Entry 6UT7 (electron microscopy, 4.26 A resolution (low resolution: residue-level contacts below are approximate; hydrogen-bond / salt-bridge calls are withheld)); this record covers chains D and G of the 14 polymer chains in the assembly.

== Chain D ==
Name: GTPase subunit of restriction endonuclease
Organism: Thermococcus gammatolerans
UniProtKB: C5A3Z3 (C5A3Z3_THEGJ); residue numbers follow UniProt; this construct covers 186-613
Sequence (428 residues; each row starts with the number of its first residue):
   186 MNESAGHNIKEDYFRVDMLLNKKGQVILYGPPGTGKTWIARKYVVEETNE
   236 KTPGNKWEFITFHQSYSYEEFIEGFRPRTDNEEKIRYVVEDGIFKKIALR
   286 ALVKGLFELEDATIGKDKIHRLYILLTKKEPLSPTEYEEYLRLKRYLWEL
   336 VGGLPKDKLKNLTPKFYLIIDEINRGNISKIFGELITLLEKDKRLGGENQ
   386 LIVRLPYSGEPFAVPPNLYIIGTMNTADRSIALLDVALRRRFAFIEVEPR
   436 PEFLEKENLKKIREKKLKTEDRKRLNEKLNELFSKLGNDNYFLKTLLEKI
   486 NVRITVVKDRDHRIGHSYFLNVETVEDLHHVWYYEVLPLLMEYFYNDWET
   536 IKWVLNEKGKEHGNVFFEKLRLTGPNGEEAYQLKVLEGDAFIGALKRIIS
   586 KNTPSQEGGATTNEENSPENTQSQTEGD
Disordered / not traced: 186-193, 585-613
Ion coordination: Mg2+: Thr222, Asp356 (together with GTP-gamma-S)
Small-molecule neighbours:
  - GTP-gamma-S (GSP; 5'-guanosine-diphosphate-monothiophosphate), molecule 1: Pro217, Gly218, Thr219, Gly220, Lys221, Thr222, Trp223, Asp356, Glu357, Asn410, Phe438, Ile447, Lys450, His501, Ser502, Leu505
  - GTP-gamma-S (GSP), molecule 2: Glu375, Asp377, Lys378, Asn384, Ala422, Arg425, Arg426
What the authors report for this chain:
  - mutagenesis - R360A, R414A, D420A, R424A, E527A, Y530A: increased catalytic activity
  - mutagenesis - K221A, T222A, D356A, N410A, D413A, R425A, R426A: decreased catalytic activity
  - mutagenesis - W223A, D356A, R425A, R426A: decreased stability
  - mutagenesis - W223A: abolished catalytic activity
  - mutagenesis - N410A, D413A: abolished catalytic activity with McrBC 5-methylcytosine restriction system component (chain G)
  - mutagenesis - E375A, D377A, K378A: unchanged catalytic activity

== Chain G ==
Name: McrBC 5-methylcytosine restriction system component
Organism: Thermococcus gammatolerans
UniProtKB: C5A3Z2 (C5A3Z2_THEGJ); residues 1-458 here = UniProt positions 1-458
Sequence (458 residues; numbered 1 to 458; the number before each row is that of its first residue):
     1 MPRLTTITLYEHDEKRYRDIAGDKKAIQDALIKLNKQFKKDFKKLDRSED
    51 NSDTEDTIDESKGVVEVYANKIKARHYVGFAAVDNVFLQILPKVFKPKKE
   101 QTQETQEDTWEPILAFIRMLDMAYGLKIKDHDLAYLQGRNLRPNLYEVFI
   151 YLFAKSLWSEVQRGYHREYVEVHREEKFLRGKLLMSRQIRKLPHQLNTFS
   201 VEVHELIEDNLLNRIFYASVREALRRTTWGLNRKLLGELMLAFDGITPIH
   251 LRTEHFERVHFTRLNERFRRPFELAKLLFMPASGKGRSREVSGFFVDMNK
   301 LFERFIERVLVRNLPPEYKLFYQESYPFLKNQNGSSQKPDYVVRKGNTPV
   351 VVLDAKYRELKERIPSSDMLRQLYVYSRIWGYKTSHENDSKPPAVIVIPS
   401 SSTYNQGLPDKPLEFEFFDERKLFIVAYNMDYVKTGAIFKADKNFRRSLN
   451 NIIGKLNT
Disordered / not traced: 1-4, 99-106, 281-289, 329-334, 381-392, 454-458
What the authors report for this chain:
  - mutagenesis - R263A: abolished catalytic activity
  - mutagenesis - R263K: decreased catalytic activity on stimulatory effect
  - catalytic residues: Asp340, Asp354, Lys356 (proposed by the authors, not directly observed)

== How chain D and chain G interact ==
Residue-residue contacts (18):
  Gln249(D) - His204(G)
  Ser250(D) - Lys182(G)
  Ser252(D) - Lys182(G)
  Glu254(D) - Ser186(G)
  Glu255(D) - Lys182(G)
  Phe260(D) - Met185(G)
  Phe260(D) - Ile189(G)
  Phe260(D) - Arg190(G)
  Pro262(D) - Ile189(G)
  Tyr272(D) - Ile189(G)
  Tyr392(D) - Ser186(G)
  Asp413(D) - Arg263(G)
  Ser415(D) - Thr262(G)
  Ser415(D) - Arg263(G)
  Ser415(D) - Leu264(G)
  Asn561(D) - His131(G)
  Asn561(D) - Ala134(G)
  Glu563(D) - His131(G)
Other interface residues (no listed pair), chain D (18 interface residues in all): Asn362, Lys365, Arg414, Asn531, Gly562
Other interface residues (no listed pair), chain G (15 interface residues in all): Tyr135, Arg163, Glu171, Leu184

== Summary ==
18 residues of chain D and 15 residues of chain G are in contact. Chain D binds GTP-gamma-S. Thr222(D) and
Asp356(D) coordinate Mg2+. The paper reports catalytic residues Asp340(G), Asp354(G) and Lys356(G); K221A,
T222A and D356A of chain D, among others, reduce catalytic activity; 19 substitutions were tested in all.
Chain D is GTPase subunit of restriction endonuclease and chain G is McrBC 5-methylcytosine restriction system
component, both from Thermococcus gammatolerans; the structure, Fitted model for the tetradecameric assembly
of Thermococcus gammatolerans McrB AAA+ hexamers with bound McrC, was determined by electron microscopy (same
publication as 6UT3, 6UT4, 6UT5, 6UT6 and 6UT8).
